8JC9 - chains F and I of the 28 polymer chains in the assembly; structure by electron microscopy, 3.32 A resolution.

== Chain F (and I) ==
Molecule: LH1 alpha polypeptide
Source organism: Thermochromatium tepidum
Notes: chain I of this document is another copy of the same molecule, construct and numbering; everything in this record applies to it too
Reference sequence: D2Z0P2 (D2Z0P2_THETI); residues 1-61 here = UniProt positions 1-61
Chain sequence (61 residues; row label = number of the first residue in the row):
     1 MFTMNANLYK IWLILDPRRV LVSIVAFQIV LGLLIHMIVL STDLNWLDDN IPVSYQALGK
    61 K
Disordered / not traced: 1-4, 58-61
Metal / ion sites: Ca2+: Trp46, Asp49, Ile51 (shared with 1 residue of chain E)
Ligand contacts:
  - bacteriochlorophyll a (BCL), molecule 1: Val25, Gln28, Ile29, Gly32, His36, Trp46
  - bacteriochlorophyll a (BCL), molecule 2: Gln28, Leu31, Gly32, Ile35, His36, Val39
  - spirilloxanthin (CRT), molecule 1: Asn7, Leu8, Lys10, Ile11, Leu13, Ile14
  - spirilloxanthin (CRT), molecule 2: Leu21, Ile24, Phe27, Gln28, Leu31, Leu34, Ile35, Ile38
  - spirilloxanthin (CRT), molecule 3: Ile29, Leu33, His36, Met37

== How chain F and chain I interact ==
Pairs across the interface (16):
  Ile11(F) with Leu21(I), hydrophobic
  Ile14(F) with Arg18(I)
  Leu15(F) with Arg18(I)
  Arg19(F) with Arg18(I)
  Thr42(F) with Leu47(I)
  Asp43(F) with Leu47(I); Asp48(I); Asn50(I); Tyr55(I); Gln56(I)
  Leu44(F) with Leu47(I), hydrophobic; Tyr55(I), hydrophobic
  Asn45(F) with Gln56(I)
  Asp48(F) with Gln56(I), hydrogen bond (backbone-side chain)
  Asp49(F) with Gln56(I)
  Ile51(F) with Tyr55(I)
Other interface residues (no listed pair), chain F (15 interface residues in all): Phe27, Leu31, Leu34, Ile38
Other interface residues (no listed pair), chain I (11 interface residues in all): Val22, Ile29, Leu33, Met37

== Summary ==
The interface between chain F and chain I involves 15 residues on one side and 11 on the other; the contacts
include 1 hydrogen bond. The hydrogen-bonded pair is Asp48(F)-Gln56(I). Bound to chain F: 3 copies of
spirilloxanthin and bacteriochlorophyll a.
Both chains are LH1 alpha polypeptide (Thermochromatium tepidum). Entry 8JC9 (Cryo-EM structure of the LH1
complex from thermochromatium tepidum) was determined by electron microscopy, deposited together with 8JC8.
